PDB entry 7B7Z | X-ray diffraction, 1.70 A resolution | chains B and A

Chain B:
Molecule: Endoplasmic reticulum chaperone BiP
Source organism: Cricetulus griseus
Notes: EC 3.6.4.10
UniProt: G3I8R9 (BIP_CRIGR); numbering as in UniProt (aligned over 28-549)
Amino-acid sequence (523 residues; each row starts with the number of its first residue):
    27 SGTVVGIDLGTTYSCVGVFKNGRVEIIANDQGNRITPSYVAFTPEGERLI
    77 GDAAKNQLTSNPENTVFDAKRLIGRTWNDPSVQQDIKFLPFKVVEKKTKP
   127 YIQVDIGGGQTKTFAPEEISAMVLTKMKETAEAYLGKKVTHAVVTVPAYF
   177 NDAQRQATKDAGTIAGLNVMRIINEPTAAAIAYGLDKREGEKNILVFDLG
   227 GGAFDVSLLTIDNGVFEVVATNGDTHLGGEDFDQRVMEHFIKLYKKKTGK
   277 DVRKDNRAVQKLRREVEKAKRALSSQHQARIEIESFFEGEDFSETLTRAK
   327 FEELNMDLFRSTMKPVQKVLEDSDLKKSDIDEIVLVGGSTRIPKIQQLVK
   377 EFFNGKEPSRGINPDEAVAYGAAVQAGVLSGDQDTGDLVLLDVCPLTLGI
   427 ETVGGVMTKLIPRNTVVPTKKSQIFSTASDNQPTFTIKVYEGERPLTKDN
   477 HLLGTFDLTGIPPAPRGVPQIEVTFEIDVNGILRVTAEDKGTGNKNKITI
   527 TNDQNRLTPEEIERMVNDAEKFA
Not modelled in the structure: 27
Covalently attached groups: adenosine monophosphate (AMP) linked to Thr518
Differences from the reference sequence: expression tag (27); engineered mutation Ala229 (Thr in G3I8R9), Phe461 (Val in G3I8R9)
UniProt features mapped onto this chain:
  - region: Gln409 to Val419 (Interdomain linker)
  - binding site (ATP): Gly36 to Tyr39, Lys96, Glu293 to Ser300, Gly364 to Arg367
  - modified residue: Ser86 (Phosphoserine), Lys125 (N6-acetyllysine), Tyr160 (3'-nitrotyrosine), Lys213 (N6-acetyllysine), Lys271 (N6-acetyllysine), Lys326 (N6-acetyllysine), Lys353 (N6-acetyllysine), Lys447 (N6-succinyllysine), Arg492 (Omega-N-methylarginine), Thr518 (O-AMP-threonine)
  - cross-link (Glycyl lysine isopeptide (Lys-Gly)): Lys352 (interchain with G-Cter in SUMO2), Lys353 (interchain with G-Cter in SUMO1)
  - mutagenesis: Leu414 to Leu417 (Abolished homooligomerization), Thr518 (T518A: Abolishes AMPylation), Thr525 (T525A: Does not affect AMPylation), Thr527 (T527A: Does not affect AMPylation)
Reported in the primary citation:
  - post-translational modification sites: Thr518
  - binding site for adenosine monophosphate: Thr518

Chain A:
Molecule: Protein adenylyltransferase FICD
Source organism: Homo sapiens
Notes: EC 2.7.7.-, 3.1.4.-
UniProt: Q9BVA6 (FICD_HUMAN); numbering as in UniProt (aligned over 104-445)
Amino-acid sequence (343 residues; each row starts with the number of its first residue):
   103 SLEARAALNQALEMKRQGKREKAQKLFMHALKMDPDFVDALTEFGIFSEE
   153 DKDIIQADYLYTRALTISPYHEKALVNRDRTLPLVEEIDQRYFSIIDSKV
   203 KKVMSIPKGNSALRRVMEETYYHHIYHTVAIEGNTLTLSEIRHILETRYA
   253 VPGKSDEEQNEVIGMHAAMKYINTTLVSRIGSVTISDVLEIHRRVLGYVD
   303 PVEAGRFRTTQVLVGHHIPPHPQDVEKQMQEFVQWLNSEEAMNLHPVEFA
   353 ALAHYKLVYIAPFIDGNGRTSRLLMNLILMQAGYPPITIRKEQRSDYYHV
   403 LEAANEGDVRPFIRFIAKCTETTLDTLLFATTEYSVALPEAQP
Not modelled in the structure: 443-445
Differences from the reference sequence: expression tag (103); engineered mutation Asp258 (Leu in Q9BVA6), Ala363 (His in Q9BVA6)
Bound ions: Mg2+: Asp367 (together with adenosine monophosphate)
Ligand contacts: adenosine monophosphate (AMP): Glu234, Val316, His318, His319, His356, Tyr357, Val360, Asp367, Gly368, Asn369, Gly370, Arg374, Tyr399, Tyr400, Leu403, Glu404, Asn407
UniProt features mapped onto this chain:
  - motif: Thr230 to Gly235 (Inhibitory (S/T)XXXE(G/N) motif)
  - binding site (ATP): Glu234, Val316 to His319, Asp367 to Arg374, Tyr399, Tyr400, Asn407
  - site: Glu234 (Important for autoinhibition of adenylyltransferase activity)
  - modified residue: Thr183 (O-AMP-threonine)
  - glycosylation: Asn275 (N-linked (GlcNAc...) asparagine)
  - natural variant: Arg374 (R374H: In SPG92; uncertain significance)
  - mutagenesis: Thr168 (T168A: Does not affect level of auto-AMPylation), Ser170 (S170A: Does not affect level of auto-AMPylation), Tyr172 (Y172F: Does not affect level of auto-AMPylation), Thr183 (T183A: Decreased AMPylation), Glu234 (E234G: Promotes adenylyltransferase activity), Asn275 (N275Q: Strongly decreased N-glycosylation. Abolished N-glycosylation; when associated with Q-446)
Reported in the primary citation:
  - Mg2+ coordination: Asp367
  - catalytic residues: Glu234
  - mutagenesis - H363A: increased binding to Endoplasmic reticulum chaperone BiP (chain B) (citing earlier work)
  - mutagenesis - K124E/H131A/E234G/L258D: decreased catalytic activity with Endoplasmic reticulum chaperone BiP (chain B)

How chain B and chain A interact:
Residue-residue contacts (61):
  Arg197(B) - Glu105(A)  salt bridge
  Glu217(B) - Lys121(A)
  Glu217(B) - Lys124(A)  salt bridge
  Thr236(B) - Lys124(A)
  Asp238(B) - Met116(A)
  Asp238(B) - Lys121(A)  salt bridge
  Asp238(B) - Lys124(A)  salt bridge
  Asn239(B) - Gln112(A)  hydrogen bond
  Gly240(B) - Gln112(A)
  Val241(B) - Gln112(A)
  Val241(B) - Met116(A)  hydrophobic
  Glu243(B) - Lys124(A)
  Glu243(B) - Lys127(A)  salt bridge
  Leu405(B) - Glu105(A)
  Gly407(B) - Leu104(A)
  Asp413(B) - Ala108(A)
  Asp413(B) - Asn111(A)  hydrogen bond
  Asp413(B) - Gln112(A)  hydrogen bond (backbone-side chain)
  Val415(B) - Ala108(A)
  Val415(B) - Ala109(A)
  Val415(B) - Gln112(A)
  Val415(B) - Leu128(A)  hydrophobic
  Leu416(B) - His131(A)
  Leu417(B) - Leu128(A)  hydrophobic
  Leu417(B) - His131(A)
  Val442(B) - Lys127(A)
  Val442(B) - Lys134(A)
  Pro444(B) - His131(A)
  Pro444(B) - Lys134(A)  hydrogen bond (backbone-side chain)
  Pro444(B) - Met135(A)  hydrophobic
  Ile450(B) - Arg396(A)
  Pro491(B) - Ser257(A)
  Pro491(B) - Glu259(A)
  Pro491(B) - Glu260(A)
  Arg492(B) - Thr237(A)
  Gly493(B) - Gly235(A)
  Gly493(B) - Thr237(A)
  Val494(B) - Glu234(A)
  Val494(B) - Gly235(A)
  Val494(B) - Glu260(A)
  Gln496(B) - Ile233(A)
  Gln496(B) - Glu234(A)  hydrogen bond (side chain-backbone)
  Gln496(B) - Arg396(A)  hydrogen bond
  Gln496(B) - Tyr400(A)  hydrogen bond
  Glu514(B) - Gly317(A)
  Glu514(B) - His318(A)  salt bridge
  Asp515(B) - Gly317(A)
  Lys516(B) - Gly317(A)  hydrogen bond (backbone-backbone)
  Lys516(B) - Tyr400(A)
  Lys516(B) - Glu404(A)  salt bridge
  Gly517(B) - Leu315(A)
  Gly517(B) - Val316(A)
  Gly517(B) - Gly317(A)  hydrogen bond (backbone-backbone)
  Thr518(B) - Leu315(A)
  Thr518(B) - Ile366(A)
  Gly519(B) - Val314(A)
  Gly519(B) - Leu315(A)  hydrogen bond (backbone-backbone)
  Asn520(B) - Leu315(A)
  Lys521(B) - Gln313(A)
  Lys521(B) - Leu315(A)
  Lys523(B) - Leu315(A)
Also at the interface, not in a pair above, chain B (33 interface residues in all): Leu414, Val443
Also at the interface, not in a pair above, chain A (36 interface residues in all): Glu115, Gly255, Asp367, Asn369, Ser397

Summary:
Chain B and chain A form an interface of 33 and 36 residues respectively; the contacts include 10 hydrogen
bonds and 7 salt bridges. Among the polar pairs are Arg197(B)-Glu105(A), Glu217(B)-Lys124(A) and
Asp238(B)-Lys121(A). From the paper: the catalytic residue Glu234(A); H363A of chain A increases binding to
Endoplasmic reticulum chaperone BiP (chain B).
Chain B is Endoplasmic reticulum chaperone BiP (Cricetulus griseus) and chain A is Protein adenylyltransferase
FICD (Homo sapiens); the structure, DeAMPylation complex of monomeric FICD and AMPylated BiP (state 1), was
determined by X-ray diffraction.
